7ZRQ - chains A and B; structure by X-ray diffraction, 1.68 A resolution.

[Chain A]
Molecule: Calmodulin-1
Organism: Homo sapiens
Reference sequence: P0DP23 (CALM1_HUMAN); residues 1-148 here correspond to UniProt positions 2-149 (UniProt number = residue number + 1)
Sequence (148 residues; row label = number of the first residue in the row):
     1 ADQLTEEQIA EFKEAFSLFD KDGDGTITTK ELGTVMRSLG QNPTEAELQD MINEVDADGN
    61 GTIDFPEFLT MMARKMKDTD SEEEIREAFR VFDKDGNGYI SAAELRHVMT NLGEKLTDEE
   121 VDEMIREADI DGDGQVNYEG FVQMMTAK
Disordered / not traced: 1-2, 148
Construct notes: engineered mutation G140 (Glu141 in P0DP23)
Metal / ion sites: Ca2+ site 1: D20, D22, D24, T26, E31; Ca2+ site 2: E45, D129, D131, D133, Q135; Ca2+ site 3: D56, D58, N60, T62, E67; Ca2+ site 4: D93, D95, N97, Y99, E104
UniProt features mapped onto this chain:
  - binding site (Ca(2+)): D20, D22, D24, T26, E31, D56, D58, N60, T62, E67, D93, D95, N97, Y99, E104, D129, D131, D133, Q135
  - modified residue: A1 (N-acetylalanine), K21 (N6-acetyllysine), T44 (Phosphothreonine), S81 (Phosphoserine), K94 (N6-acetyllysine), Y99 (Phosphotyrosine), S101 (Phosphoserine), T110 (Phosphothreonine), K115 (N6,N6,N6-trimethyllysine), Y138 (Phosphotyrosine)
  - cross-link: K21 (Glycyl lysine isopeptide (Lys-Gly) (interchain with G-Cter in SUMO2))
From the paper describing this entry:
  - Ca2+ coordination through a water molecule: I130, Q135, N137
  - conformationally variable residues: F65 to K77

[Chain B]
Molecule: Calcium/calmodulin-dependent protein kinase type II subunit delta
Notes: EC 2.7.11.17
Reference sequence: Q13557 (KCC2D_HUMAN); residues 1-22 here correspond to UniProt positions 294-315 (UniProt number = residue number + 293)
Sequence (22 residues; each row starts with the number of its first residue):
     1 FNARRKLKGA ILTTMLATRN FS
Disordered / not traced: 20-22
UniProt features mapped onto this chain:
  - modified residue: T13 (Phosphothreonine), T14 (Phosphothreonine), S22 (Phosphoserine)

[How chain A and chain B interact]
Contacting residue pairs (54):
  E7(A) with K8(B), salt bridge
  A10(A) with R5(B)
  E11(A) with K8(B), salt bridge; G9(B); L12(B)
  F12(A) with L12(B), hydrophobic
  E14(A) with R5(B), salt bridge; K6(B), salt bridge; G9(B)
  A15(A) with G9(B); T13(B), hydrogen bond (backbone-side chain)
  L18(A) with G9(B); A10(B); T13(B)
  F19(A) with T13(B); L16(B), hydrophobic
  M36(A) with A17(B)
  L39(A) with A17(B), hydrophobic
  Q41(A) with A17(B); T18(B)
  F68(A) with L16(B), hydrophobic
  M72(A) with L16(B), hydrophobic
  E84(A) with M15(B); R19(B)
  E87(A) with T18(B); R19(B)
  A88(A) with T14(B); M15(B), hydrophobic
  V91(A) with T14(B); T18(B)
  F92(A) with T14(B)
  M109(A) with K6(B); A10(B), hydrophobic
  L112(A) with A10(B), hydrophobic; T13(B)
  E114(A) with K6(B), salt bridge
  E120(A) with F1(B)
  E123(A) with F1(B); A3(B)
  M124(A) with F1(B), hydrophobic; A3(B); K6(B); L7(B), hydrophobic
  E127(A) with A3(B); R4(B), salt bridge
  A128(A) with L7(B), hydrophobic
  F141(A) with I11(B), hydrophobic
  M144(A) with R4(B); L7(B), hydrophobic; K8(B)
  M145(A) with I11(B), hydrophobic; L12(B), hydrophobic
  A147(A) with R4(B), hydrogen bond (backbone-side chain); K8(B)
Interface residues without a listed pair, chain A (38 interface residues in all): V35, M71, K75, I85, L105, V108, L116, Q143
The authors on this interface:
  - pairs named by the authors: E87(A)-T18(B) (hydrogen bond), A147(A)-K8(B), A147(A)-R4(B) (hydrogen bond)

[Summary]
Chain A and chain B form an interface of 38 and 18 residues respectively; the contacts include 2 hydrogen
bonds and 6 salt bridges. Polar contacts include E7(A)-K8(B), E11(A)-K8(B) and E14(A)-R5(B). The authors
report hydrogen bonds between E87(A) and T18(B) and A147(A) and R4(B); a contact between A147(A) and K8(B).
The paper reports water-mediated Ca2+ coordination by I130(A), Q135(A) and N137(A); conformational variability
at F65(A).
Here chain A is Calmodulin-1 (Homo sapiens) and chain B is Calcium/calmodulin-dependent protein kinase type II
subunit delta. Entry 7ZRQ (1.68 Angstrom crystal structure of Ca/CaM-E140G:CaMKIIdelta peptide complex) was
determined by X-ray diffraction (same publication as 7ZRP).
